PDB entry 6YWY | electron microscopy, 3.05 A resolution | chains OO and aa of the 85 polymer chains in the assembly

# Chain OO
Name: Related to ribosomal protein S15 (Mitochondrial)
From: Neurospora crassa
UniProtKB: Q8X067 (Q8X067_NEUCS); residues 1-320 here = UniProt positions 1-320
Sequence (320 residues; row label = number of the first residue in the row):
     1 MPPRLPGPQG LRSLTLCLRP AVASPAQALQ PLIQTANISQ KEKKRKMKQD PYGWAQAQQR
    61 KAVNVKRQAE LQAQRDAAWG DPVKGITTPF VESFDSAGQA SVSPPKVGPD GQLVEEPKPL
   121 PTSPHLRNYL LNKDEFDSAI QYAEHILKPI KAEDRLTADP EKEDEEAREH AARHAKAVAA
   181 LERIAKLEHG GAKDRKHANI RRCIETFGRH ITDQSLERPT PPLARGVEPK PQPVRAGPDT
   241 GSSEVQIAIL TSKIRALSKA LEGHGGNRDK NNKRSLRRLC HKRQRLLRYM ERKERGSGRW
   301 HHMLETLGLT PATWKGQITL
Not modelled in the structure: 1-37, 107-113

# Chain aa
Molecule: 16S rRNA
From: Neurospora crassa
Sequence (1864 nucleotides; each row starts with the number of its first residue):
     1 GAUGUAAUAA AAAAAAUUUU UUUUAAUUUU AUAUUACAUC AAUAAAAAUA GAUGAGUUUG
    61 GUGAUGGCUC UGAUUGAACA CUGUCCAAAU ACUUGACACA UGCUAAUCGA ACGUUUAAUU
   121 UUGGCCUAAG AAAGGGGUUU CAUCGUGGCU UAAGCUAAGG GGUUUAUUGU GGCUUAAGCU
   181 AAGGUUUAAU CUUUGACUUA AGCGGGUGUU UUAGGGGAAC UUGUGCCCCU AAAACCUCUU
   241 AAUUAAAAGU GGUGUACAGG UGAGUAUAAU AUUUUUUCGC UUAACUUAAA GUGAAGGCAA
   301 AUCCUUCAUA UUGCAAAAGG AUAUCUUAGG CACCUGUUGA AAGGGGCCUA CUUAUAUUAU
   361 AUCCGCUUUA AGAGGAUGAG AAAAGUUUCA GAGAUAGGUA GUUGUUAAGG UCAUGGCUUA
   421 ACAAGCCAAU AAUUCUCUUA GUCGAAGCUG AAAAGGCUGA UCGACCACAU UGGGAAUGAA
   481 AAAAUCCCAA GGCAAAUAGG UACAGCAGUG AGGAAUCUUG GUCAAUGGGC CCACGCCUGA
   541 ACUGGUAACU UGGAGGAAUG AGGGGUCAAC UUUGCAAAUG GAUGAGUGAU CGUUAGAAGA
   601 UCCUUAGUCC CCUGGUCUUC UUGACACAUG AGGUAUAUAC UUCUAGUCCA UAUUGGGGGG
   661 AGACUCCACG UCGAUUUAUC GAGUAAAAUU CUGUAUACAU AUUGAUAAUG ACAAUAUGUA
   721 CAUUUGUCUU GACUAAUUAC GUGCCAGCAG UCGCGGCAAU ACGUAAGAGA CUAGUGUUAA
   781 UCAUCAUAAA UAGGUUUAAA GGGUACUCAG ACGGAAAAAU UCGCCCAAAU AUAGGGGACA
   841 AUUUUUCUAG AGUUUUAUGU AAGAAGGUCG UACUCUAGAG UGGAGAGAUA AAAUUCUGUG
   901 AUACCUAGGG GACGGGUAAA GGCGAAGGCA AUCUUUUAUG UAAAAACUGA CGUCGAAGGA
   961 CGAAGGCAAA GGGAACAAAA AGGAUUAGAU ACCCCAGUAG UCUUUGCAGA CAAUUAUGAA
  1021 UGCCAUAGGU UAGAUUUUUA AUUUAGUCUA UAAAUGAAAG UGUAAGCAUU UCACCUCAAG
  1081 AGUAAGGCGG CAACGCAGGA ACUGAAAUCA CUAGACCGUU UCUGACACCA GCAAUGAAGU
  1141 AUGUUAUUUA AUUCGGUGAC CCACGAAAAA CCUUACCACA AUUUGAAUAU UAAUAAUAAU
  1201 GAUAUUAUUU UUUAUGCUUG AUAUGGCAAG CACUCAAUUU UCCCCUCCCC GUAGGUUUGC
  1261 CGCGGGGGGG GAGAAAAAAG AAAAAUAAUG GAUAAUAUAG UAAAUACCAU AUUCCAACUA
  1321 UAUUUAAUUA UUAAUACAAG UGUUGCACGG CUGUCUUCAG UUGAUGUUGC GAAACUGUGG
  1381 UUCGUUCCAU GGAAUUAACG UAAACCCUUG CUUUAUUUGU AAAUAUUAUA AAGCAGUUCA
  1441 CCUUUAUAUA GGAAAUGAUA AAAGGGAUCA AGACAAGUCA UCAUGGCCUA AAUAUUGUGG
  1501 GCUAUAGACG UGCCACAUUU UCCUAAACAA AGAGAUGCAA AAAUGUGAAU UUUAGCUAAU
  1561 CUCAAAAAAU AGGAUAAAAA UAUACAAGGA UUGUAGUCUG AAAUUCGACU GCAUGAAUAA
  1621 GAAAUUGCUA GUAAUCGUGA AUCACCAUGA CACGGUGAAU AUUCCCUCGG AUUGGUACUA
  1681 ACCACUCGUC ACAUGCUGAA AGGAGUGCGU GCAAUAAGUU UGCUUUUCUG UUAUAAGUAA
  1741 GUAGACAUAU AGGUUUAGAU GUUAUAAUAG GAUCCUUCGU AUGCGCGGCU CUGAUUAGUG
  1801 UUAAGUCGAA AUACGGUUCG UGUAGUGGAA GUUGCACGGG ACUUAUCAAU GUUGAACAAU
  1861 ACGA
Not modelled in the structure: 1-47, 126-236, 327-358, 563-667, 1195-1328
Bound ions: K+ site 1: U93, G262; Mg2+ site 1 near C257 (its only coordinating residue here); Mg2+ site 2: A263, G264, G441; Mg2+ site 3: G264, G441; Mg2+ site 4: G293, G319; Mg2+ site 5: U402, C417; Mg2+ site 6 near A460 (its only coordinating residue here); Mg2+ site 7: C503, A504; Mg2+ site 8: C523, U526, G527; Mg2+ site 9 near A524 (its only coordinating residue here); Mg2+ site 10 near C534 (its only coordinating residue here); Mg2+ site 11: U694, A695; 47 more Mg2+ sites not listed; 12 more K+ sites not listed

# Interface between chain OO and chain aa
Pairs across the interface (127):
  Ile-38(OO) / U399(aa)  phosphate contact
  Ile-38(OO) / U434(aa)  hydrogen bond to the phosphate
  Ser-39(OO) / U434(aa)  phosphate contact
  Ser-39(OO) / C435(aa)  phosphate contact
  Gln-40(OO) / U434(aa)  hydrogen bond to the sugar
  Gln-40(OO) / C435(aa)  hydrogen bond to the phosphate
  Lys-41(OO) / U1710(aa)  salt bridge to the phosphate
  Lys-43(OO) / U399(aa)  salt bridge to the phosphate
  Lys-44(OO) / U1710(aa)  phosphate contact
  Lys-44(OO) / G1711(aa)  salt bridge to the phosphate
  Lys-48(OO) / C1712(aa)  salt bridge to the phosphate
  Ala-57(OO) / A400(aa)  hydrogen bond to the sugar
  Ala-57(OO) / G401(aa)  phosphate contact
  Arg-60(OO) / G401(aa)  salt bridge to the phosphate
  Lys-61(OO) / A400(aa)  base contact
  Asn-64(OO) / A400(aa)  hydrogen bond to the base
  Asn-64(OO) / A424(aa)  hydrogen bond to the sugar
  Asn-64(OO) / G425(aa)  base contact
  Val-65(OO) / A400(aa)  base contact
  Arg-67(OO) / A424(aa)  salt bridge to the phosphate
  Gln-68(OO) / A424(aa)  hydrogen bond to the sugar
  Gln-68(OO) / G425(aa)  phosphate contact
  Leu-71(OO) / A424(aa)  sugar contact
  Arg-75(OO) / G425(aa)  salt bridge to the phosphate
  Tyr-129(OO) / U856(aa)  base contact
  Leu-130(OO) / U855(aa)  phosphate contact
  Leu-130(OO) / U856(aa)  phosphate contact
  Gly-191(OO) / U936(aa)  phosphate contact
  Ala-192(OO) / U936(aa)  hydrogen bond to the phosphate
  Ala-192(OO) / U937(aa)  phosphate contact
  Lys-193(OO) / U856(aa)  phosphate contact
  Lys-193(OO) / A857(aa)  phosphate contact
  His-197(OO) / U855(aa)  salt bridge to the phosphate
  His-197(OO) / U856(aa)  sugar contact
  His-197(OO) / A857(aa)  phosphate contact
  Ile-200(OO) / U854(aa)  phosphate contact
  Arg-209(OO) / U948(aa)  hydrogen bond to the phosphate
  Arg-209(OO) / G949(aa)  salt bridge to the phosphate
  Ala-224(OO) / U844(aa)  phosphate contact
  Val-227(OO) / U844(aa)  sugar contact
  Val-227(OO) / U845(aa)  sugar contact
  Arg-235(OO) / C947(aa)  phosphate contact
  Arg-235(OO) / U948(aa)  salt bridge to the phosphate
  Ala-236(OO) / A946(aa)  phosphate contact
  Ala-236(OO) / C947(aa)  hydrogen bond to the phosphate
  Gly-237(OO) / A946(aa)  hydrogen bond to the sugar
  Gly-237(OO) / C947(aa)  sugar contact
  Pro-238(OO) / A946(aa)  sugar contact
  Pro-238(OO) / C947(aa)  sugar contact
  Asp-239(OO) / C947(aa)  hydrogen bond to the sugar
  Asp-239(OO) / U948(aa)  sugar contact
  Thr-240(OO) / U853(aa)  hydrogen bond to the sugar
  Thr-240(OO) / U854(aa)  sugar contact
  Thr-240(OO) / A946(aa)  base contact
  Thr-240(OO) / C947(aa)  hydrogen bond to the sugar
  Gly-241(OO) / G852(aa)  base contact
  Gly-241(OO) / U853(aa)  base contact
  Gly-241(OO) / C947(aa)  hydrogen bond to the sugar
  Gly-241(OO) / U948(aa)  sugar contact
  Ser-242(OO) / U948(aa)  hydrogen bond to the sugar
  Gln-246(OO) / G852(aa)  hydrogen bond to the sugar
  Gln-246(OO) / U853(aa)  hydrogen bond to the sugar
  Ile-249(OO) / U853(aa)  sugar contact
  Lys-253(OO) / U854(aa)  salt bridge to the phosphate
  Lys-253(OO) / A938(aa)  phosphate contact
  Lys-253(OO) / U939(aa)  salt bridge to the phosphate
  Ala-256(OO) / U937(aa)  phosphate contact
  Leu-257(OO) / U937(aa)  sugar contact
  Ala-260(OO) / U936(aa)  sugar contact
  His-264(OO) / A865(aa)  hydrogen bond to the phosphate
  His-264(OO) / G866(aa)  salt bridge to the phosphate
  Gly-265(OO) / A864(aa)  hydrogen bond to the sugar
  Gly-265(OO) / A865(aa)  sugar contact
  Asn-267(OO) / U1005(aa)  hydrogen bond to the phosphate
  Asn-267(OO) / G1006(aa)  phosphate contact
  Arg-268(OO) / A864(aa)  sugar contact
  Arg-268(OO) / A865(aa)  salt bridge to the phosphate
  Arg-268(OO) / G866(aa)  salt bridge to the phosphate
  Arg-268(OO) / U1004(aa)  salt bridge to the phosphate
  Arg-268(OO) / U1005(aa)  salt bridge to the phosphate
  Asp-269(OO) / G863(aa)  hydrogen bond to the sugar
  Asp-269(OO) / A864(aa)  sugar contact
  Lys-270(OO) / C961(aa)  salt bridge to the phosphate
  Lys-270(OO) / G962(aa)  phosphate contact
  Asn-271(OO) / A862(aa)  base contact
  Asn-271(OO) / G863(aa)  sugar contact
  Asn-271(OO) / A925(aa)  base contact
  Asn-271(OO) / A926(aa)  base contact
  Asn-271(OO) / G927(aa)  hydrogen bond to the base
  Asn-272(OO) / A862(aa)  base contact
  Asn-272(OO) / G863(aa)  hydrogen bond to the base
  Asn-272(OO) / U937(aa)  hydrogen bond to the sugar
  Lys-273(OO) / A960(aa)  hydrogen bond to the phosphate
  Lys-273(OO) / C961(aa)  salt bridge to the phosphate
  Arg-274(OO) / A805(aa)  phosphate contact
  Arg-274(OO) / C806(aa)  salt bridge to the phosphate
  Arg-274(OO) / A925(aa)  salt bridge to the phosphate
  Ser-275(OO) / A938(aa)  hydrogen bond to the sugar
  Arg-277(OO) / C806(aa)  hydrogen bond to the base
  Arg-277(OO) / G959(aa)  base contact
  Arg-277(OO) / A960(aa)  hydrogen bond to the sugar
  Arg-278(OO) / C806(aa)  salt bridge to the phosphate
  Arg-278(OO) / A925(aa)  salt bridge to the phosphate
  Arg-278(OO) / U939(aa)  hydrogen bond to the sugar
  Leu-279(OO) / A938(aa)  phosphate contact
  Leu-279(OO) / U939(aa)  phosphate contact
  His-281(OO) / C806(aa)  hydrogen bond to the sugar
  His-281(OO) / U807(aa)  sugar contact
  Lys-282(OO) / G852(aa)  hydrogen bond to the sugar
  Arg-285(OO) / U807(aa)  salt bridge to the phosphate
  Arg-285(OO) / C951(aa)  hydrogen bond to the sugar
  Arg-285(OO) / G952(aa)  salt bridge to the phosphate
  Arg-288(OO) / C808(aa)  salt bridge to the phosphate
  Tyr-289(OO) / G949(aa)  sugar contact
  Tyr-289(OO) / A950(aa)  hydrogen bond to the phosphate
  Tyr-289(OO) / C951(aa)  sugar contact
  Arg-292(OO) / C951(aa)  salt bridge to the phosphate
  Lys-293(OO) / A950(aa)  salt bridge to the phosphate
  Arg-295(OO) / U845(aa)  salt bridge to the phosphate
  Gln-317(OO) / U807(aa)  sugar contact
  Gln-317(OO) / C808(aa)  sugar contact
  Gln-317(OO) / A957(aa)  hydrogen bond to the base
  Gln-317(OO) / G958(aa)  base contact
  Thr-319(OO) / G958(aa)  hydrogen bond to the base
  Thr-319(OO) / G959(aa)  sugar contact
  Leu-320(OO) / G959(aa)  hydrogen bond to the sugar
  Leu-320(OO) / A960(aa)  sugar contact
Other interface residues (no listed pair), chain OO (74 interface residues in all): Gln-49, Lys-196, Ile-204, Gln-232, Val-234, Ser-243, Gln-284, Leu-286, Gly-316
Other interface residues (no listed pair), chain aa (56 interface residues in all): A809, U846, C847, G924, U1720, G1779

# Summary
74 residues of chain OO and 56 residues of chain aa are in contact; the contacts include 37 hydrogen bonds and
29 salt bridges. Polar pairs include Asn-64(OO)/A400(aa), Asn-271(OO)/G927(aa) and Asn-272(OO)/G863(aa).
U93(aa) and G262(aa) form the K+ site 1.
Chain OO is Related to ribosomal protein S15 (Mitochondrial) and chain aa is 16S rRNA, both from Neurospora
crassa; the structure, The structure of the mitoribosome from Neurospora crassa with bound tRNA at the P-site,
was determined by electron microscopy together with 6YW5, 6YWE, 6YWS, 6YWV and 6YWX from the same study.
